Entry 3EG2 (X-ray diffraction, 1.80 A resolution); this record covers chain A.

[Chain A]
Molecule: Proto-oncogene tyrosine-protein kinase ABL1
From: Homo sapiens
Notes: EC 2.7.10.2; fragment: sh3 domain, residues 60-121
UniProt: P00519 (ABL1_HUMAN); residues 60-121 here = UniProt positions 60-121
Amino-acid sequence (63 residues; numbered 59 to 121; the number before each row is that of its first residue):
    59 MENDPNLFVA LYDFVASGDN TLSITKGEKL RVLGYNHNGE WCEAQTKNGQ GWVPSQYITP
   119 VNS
Sequence notes: initiating methionine (59); engineered mutation Gln114 (Asn in P00519)
UniProt features mapped onto this chain:
  - modified residue (Phosphotyrosine): Tyr70, Tyr115
Reported in the primary citation:
  - mutagenesis - N114Q: unchanged stability
  - mutagenesis - N94A, N94Q: decreased stability

[Summary]
From the paper: N94A and N94Q reduce stability; N114Q leaves stability unchanged.
Chain A is Proto-oncogene tyrosine-protein kinase ABL1 (Homo sapiens); the structure, Crystal structure of the
N114Q mutant of ABL-SH3 domain, was determined by X-ray diffraction, deposited together with 3EG0, 3EG1, 3EG3
and 3EGU.
